Entry 6BLM (X-ray diffraction, 1.49 A resolution); this record covers chains A and C of the 3 polymer chains in the assembly.

Chain A (and C):
Protein: 4-oxalocrotonate tautomerase
Source organism: Burkholderia lata (strain ATCC 17760 / DSM 23089 / LMG 22485 / NCIMB 9086 / R18194 / 383)
Notes: chain C of this document is another copy of the same molecule, construct and numbering; everything in this record applies to it too
Reference sequence: Q392K7 (Q392K7_BURL3); residues 2-128 here = UniProt positions 2-128
Sequence (127 residues; row label = number of the first residue in the row):
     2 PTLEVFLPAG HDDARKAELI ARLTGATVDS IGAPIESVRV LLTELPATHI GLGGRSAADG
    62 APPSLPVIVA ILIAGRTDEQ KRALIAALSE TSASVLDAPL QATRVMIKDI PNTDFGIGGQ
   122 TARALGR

Interface between chain A and chain C:
Contacting residue pairs (65):
  Phe-7(A) with Met-107(C), hydrophobic
  Leu-46(A) with Met-107(C), hydrophobic; Ile-108(C)
  Thr-49(A) with Ile-86(C)
  His-50(A) with Lys-82(C), hydrogen bond; Val-106(C); Met-107(C); Ile-108(C), hydrogen bond (side chain-backbone); Asp-110(C), salt bridge
  Ile-51(A) with Val-106(C)
  Gly-52(A) with Ile-86(C); Thr-104(C); Arg-105(C); Val-106(C), hydrogen bond (backbone-backbone)
  Leu-53(A) with Gln-102(C); Ala-103(C); Thr-104(C); Arg-105(C)
  Gly-54(A) with Leu-101(C); Gln-102(C); Thr-104(C), hydrogen bond (backbone-backbone)
  Gly-55(A) with Ile-86(C); Ala-87(C); Ser-90(C); Thr-104(C)
  Arg-56(A) with Ile-86(C)
  Ser-57(A) with Ile-86(C)
  Ser-65(A) with Arg-105(C), hydrogen bond (backbone-side chain)
  Leu-66(A) with Met-107(C), hydrophobic
  Val-68(A) with Arg-105(C); Met-107(C), hydrophobic
  Val-70(A) with Phe-7(C), hydrophobic
  Asp-79(A) with Thr-49(C)
  Lys-82(A) with Thr-49(C); His-50(C), hydrogen bond
  Arg-83(A) with Asp-60(C), salt bridge
  Ile-86(A) with Thr-49(C); Gly-52(C); Gly-55(C); Arg-56(C)
  Ala-87(A) with Gly-55(C)
  Ser-90(A) with Gly-55(C)
  Leu-101(A) with Gly-54(C)
  Gln-102(A) with Gly-54(C)
  Ala-103(A) with Arg-105(C), hydrogen bond (backbone-side chain)
  Thr-104(A) with Leu-53(C); Gly-54(C), hydrogen bond (backbone-backbone); Gly-55(C)
  Arg-105(A) with Gly-52(C); Leu-53(C); Gly-54(C); Arg-105(C)
  Val-106(A) with His-50(C); Ile-51(C); Gly-52(C), hydrogen bond (backbone-backbone)
  Met-107(A) with Phe-7(C), hydrophobic; Leu-46(C), hydrophobic; His-50(C); Val-68(C), hydrophobic
  Ile-108(A) with Leu-46(C); His-50(C), hydrogen bond (backbone-side chain)
  Lys-109(A) with Glu-5(C), salt bridge; Phe-7(C); Thr-44(C)
  Asp-110(A) with His-50(C), salt bridge
Other interface residues (no listed pair), chain A (32 interface residues in all): Thr-44
Other interface residues (no listed pair), chain C (30 interface residues in all): Ser-57, Val-70, Lys-109

Overview:
Chain A and chain C form an interface of 32 and 30 residues respectively, with 10 hydrogen bonds and 4 salt
bridges. Polar contacts include His-50(A)/Asp-110(C), Arg-83(A)/Asp-60(C) and Lys-109(A)/Glu-5(C).
Chain A and chain C are both 4-oxalocrotonate tautomerase (Burkholderia lata (strain ATCC 17760 / DSM 23089 /
LMG 22485 / NCIMB 9086 / R18194 / 383)); the structure, Crystal Structure of Native Fused 4-OT, was determined
by X-ray diffraction (same publication as 5UNQ).
